Entry 8JKS (X-ray diffraction, 3.30 A resolution); this record covers chains B and C of the 4 polymer chains in the assembly.

# Chain B
Molecule: GAGA-Reverse
Sequence (19 nucleotides; each row starts with the number of its first residue):
     1 GGTTTCTCGG TCTCAGTTG

# Chain C
Name: Interferon regulatory factor 4
From: Homo sapiens
Notes: fragment: DNA-binding domain
UniProt: F2Z3D5 (F2Z3D5_HUMAN); residues 20-135 here = UniProt positions 20-135
Sequence (116 residues; numbered 20 to 135; the number before each row is that of its first residue):
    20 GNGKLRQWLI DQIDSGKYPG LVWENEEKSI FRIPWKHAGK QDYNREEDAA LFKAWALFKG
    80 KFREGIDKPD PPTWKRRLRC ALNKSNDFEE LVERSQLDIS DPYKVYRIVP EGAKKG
Unresolved in the structure: 20, 130-135
Sequence notes: engineered mutation Arg-95 (Thr in F2Z3D5)

# How chain B and chain C interact
Pairs across the interface (21):
  DG9(B) with Asn-21(C), sugar contact; Gly-22(C), sugar contact
  DG10(B) with Gly-22(C), phosphate contact; Lys-23(C), hydrogen bond to the phosphate; Leu-24(C), hydrogen bond to the phosphate; Trp-74(C), sugar contact; Lys-78(C), salt bridge to the phosphate; Lys-103(C), base contact
  DT11(B) with Trp-74(C), hydrogen bond to the phosphate; Lys-78(C), phosphate contact; Lys-80(C), sugar contact; Arg-96(C), phosphate contact; Cys-99(C), base contact; Lys-103(C), base contact
  DC12(B) with Lys-80(C), phosphate contact; Arg-95(C), salt bridge to the phosphate; Arg-96(C), salt bridge to the phosphate; Cys-99(C), hydrogen bond to the base
  DT13(B) with Arg-95(C), base contact
  DG19(B) with His-56(C), sugar contact; Lys-59(C), phosphate contact
Other interface residues (no listed pair), chain B (7 interface residues in all): DC8
Other interface residues (no listed pair), chain C (14 interface residues in all): Ala-100

# Summary
7 residues of chain B face 14 of chain C across their interface; the contacts include 4 hydrogen bonds and 3
salt bridges. Among the polar pairs are DC12(B)/Cys-99(C), DG10(B)/Lys-23(C) and DG10(B)/Leu-24(C).
Chain B is GAGA-Reverse and chain C is Interferon regulatory factor 4 (Homo sapiens); the structure, T95R
mutant IRF4 DNA-binding domain bound to an DNA containing GAGA motif, was determined by X-ray diffraction,
deposited together with 8JKL, 8JKN, 8JKO and 8JKQ.
